Entry 3MRO (X-ray diffraction, 2.35 A resolution); this record covers chains A and P of the 3 polymer chains in the assembly.

# Chain A
Name: HLA class I histocompatibility antigen, A-2 alpha chain
Source organism: Homo sapiens
Notes: fragment: HLA-A*0201 alpha chain, UNP resiude 25-300
UniProt: P01892 (1A02_HUMAN); residues 1-276 here correspond to UniProt positions 25-300 (UniProt number = residue number + 24)
Sequence (293 residues; each row starts with the number of its first residue):
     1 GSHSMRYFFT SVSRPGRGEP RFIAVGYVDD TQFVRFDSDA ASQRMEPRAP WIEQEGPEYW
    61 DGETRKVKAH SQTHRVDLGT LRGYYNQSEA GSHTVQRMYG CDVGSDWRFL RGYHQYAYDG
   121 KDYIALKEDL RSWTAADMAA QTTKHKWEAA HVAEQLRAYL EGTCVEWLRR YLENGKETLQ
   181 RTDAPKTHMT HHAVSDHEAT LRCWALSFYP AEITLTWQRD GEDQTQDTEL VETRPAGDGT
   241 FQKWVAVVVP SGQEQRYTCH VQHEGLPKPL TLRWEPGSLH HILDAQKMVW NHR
Not modelled in the structure: 276-293
Differences from the reference sequence: engineered mutation Val-245 (Ala269 in P01892); expression tag (277-293)
Cystine bridges: Cys-101/Cys-164, Cys-203/Cys-259

# Chain P
Name: 10-meric peptide from Melanoma antigen recognized by T-cells 1
Notes: fragment: Melan-A MART1 protein fragment
UniProt: Q16655 (MAR1_HUMAN); residues 1-10 here correspond to UniProt positions 26-35 (UniProt number = residue number + 25)
Sequence (10 residues; each row starts with the number of its first residue):
     1 ELAGWGILTV
Differences from the reference sequence: engineered mutation Trp-5 (Ile30 in Q16655)

# Chain A / chain P interface
Pairs across the interface (47):
  Met-5(A) with Glu-1(P)
  Tyr-7(A) with Glu-1(P), hydrogen bond (side chain-backbone); Leu-2(P), hydrophobic
  Phe-9(A) with Leu-2(P), hydrophobic
  Met-45(A) with Leu-2(P), hydrophobic
  Glu-63(A) with Glu-1(P); Leu-2(P), hydrogen bond (side chain-backbone)
  Lys-66(A) with Glu-1(P), salt bridge; Leu-2(P), hydrogen bond (side chain-backbone); Ala-3(P); Gly-4(P)
  Val-67(A) with Leu-2(P), hydrophobic
  His-70(A) with Ala-3(P); Ile-7(P)
  Thr-73(A) with Leu-8(P); Thr-9(P)
  Val-76(A) with Thr-9(P)
  Asp-77(A) with Thr-9(P), hydrogen bond; Val-10(P), hydrogen bond (side chain-backbone)
  Thr-80(A) with Val-10(P)
  Leu-81(A) with Val-10(P), hydrophobic
  Tyr-84(A) with Val-10(P), hydrogen bond (side chain-backbone)
  Arg-97(A) with Ile-7(P); Leu-8(P)
  Tyr-99(A) with Leu-2(P); Ala-3(P), hydrogen bond (side chain-backbone); Ile-7(P), hydrophobic
  Tyr-116(A) with Val-10(P)
  Tyr-123(A) with Val-10(P), hydrophobic
  Thr-143(A) with Val-10(P), hydrogen bond (side chain-backbone)
  Lys-146(A) with Thr-9(P)
  Trp-147(A) with Leu-8(P); Thr-9(P), hydrogen bond (side chain-backbone); Val-10(P), hydrophobic
  Ala-150(A) with Leu-8(P), hydrophobic
  Val-152(A) with Gly-6(P); Leu-8(P), hydrophobic
  Gln-155(A) with Trp-5(P)
  Leu-156(A) with Trp-5(P); Gly-6(P); Ile-7(P), hydrophobic
  Tyr-159(A) with Glu-1(P), hydrogen bond (side chain-backbone); Leu-2(P); Ala-3(P)
  Thr-163(A) with Glu-1(P)
  Trp-167(A) with Glu-1(P)
  Tyr-171(A) with Glu-1(P), hydrogen bond (side chain-backbone)
Also at the interface, not in a pair above, chain A (31 interface residues in all): Tyr-59, His-114

# Summary
31 residues of chain A face 10 of chain P across their interface, with 11 hydrogen bonds and 1 salt bridge.
Polar contacts include Lys-66(A)/Glu-1(P), Tyr-7(A)/Glu-1(P) and Glu-63(A)/Leu-2(P).
Here chain A is HLA class I histocompatibility antigen, A-2 alpha chain (Homo sapiens) and chain P is 10-meric
peptide from Melanoma antigen recognized by T-cells 1. Entry 3MRO (Crystal Structure of MHC class I HLA-A2
molecule complexed with Melan-A MART1 decapeptide variant) was determined by X-ray diffraction, deposited
together with 3MRC, 3MRD, 3MRE, 3MRG, 3MRH, 3MRL and 3MRR.
